3QGD - chain A; structure by X-ray diffraction, 2.60 A resolution.

Chain A:
Molecule: RNA-directed RNA polymerase
Source organism: Hepatitis C virus subtype 1b
Notes: EC 2.7.7.48
Reference sequence: Q9WMX2 (POLG_HCVCO); residues 1-573 here correspond to UniProt positions 2420-2992 (UniProt number = residue number + 2419)
Amino-acid sequence (574 residues; row label = number of the first residue in the row; numbering starts at 0):
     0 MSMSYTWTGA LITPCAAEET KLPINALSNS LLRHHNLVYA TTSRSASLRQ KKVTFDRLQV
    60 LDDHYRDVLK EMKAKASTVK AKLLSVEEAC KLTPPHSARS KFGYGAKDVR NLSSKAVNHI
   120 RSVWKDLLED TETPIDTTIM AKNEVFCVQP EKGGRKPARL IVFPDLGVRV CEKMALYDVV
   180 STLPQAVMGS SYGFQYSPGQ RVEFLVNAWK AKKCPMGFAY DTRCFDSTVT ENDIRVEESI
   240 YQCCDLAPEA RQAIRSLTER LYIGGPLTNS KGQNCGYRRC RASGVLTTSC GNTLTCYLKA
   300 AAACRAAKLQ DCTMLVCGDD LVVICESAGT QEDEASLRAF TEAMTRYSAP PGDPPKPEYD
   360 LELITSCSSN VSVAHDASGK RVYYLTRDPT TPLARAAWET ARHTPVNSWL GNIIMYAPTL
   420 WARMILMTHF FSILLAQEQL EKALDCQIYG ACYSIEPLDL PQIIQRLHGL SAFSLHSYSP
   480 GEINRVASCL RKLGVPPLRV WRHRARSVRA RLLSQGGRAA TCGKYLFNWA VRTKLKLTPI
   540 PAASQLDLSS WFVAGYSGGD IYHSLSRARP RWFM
Disordered / not traced: 0, 15-42, 567-573
Sequence notes: initiating methionine (0)
Small-molecule neighbours: 23E ((2E)-3-(4-{[(1-{[(13-cyclohexyl-6-oxo-6,7-dihydro-5H-indolo[1,2-d][1,4]benzodiazepin-10-yl)carbonyl]amino}cyclopentyl)carbonyl]amino}phenyl)prop-2-enoic acid): L392, A393, A395, A396, T399, I424, L425, H428, F429, L492, G493, V494, P495, P496, R498, V499, W500, R503
Swiss-Prot annotation at these positions:
  - binding site (Mg(2+)): D220, D318, D319
  - modified residue (Phosphoserine): S29, S42

Summary:
Ligands of chain A: compound 23E. Curated annotation (UniProt) lists 3 Mg2+-binding residues.
Chain A is RNA-directed RNA polymerase (Hepatitis C virus subtype 1b); the structure, Crystal structure of the
hepatitis C virus NS5B RNA-dependent RNA polymerase complex with
(2E)-3-(4-{[(1-{[(13-cyclohexyl-6-oxo-6,7-dihydro-5H-indolo[1,2-d][1,4]benzodiazepin-10-yl)carbonyl]amino}cyclopentyl)carbonyl]amino}phenyl)prop-2-enoic
acid and ..., was determined by X-ray diffraction (same publication as 3QGE, 3QGF, 3QGG, 3QGH and 3QGI).
